9BBF - chains A and Z of the 8 polymer chains in the assembly; structure by electron microscopy, 3.60 A resolution.

[Chain A]
Name: ADP-ribosyltransferase binding component
From: Clostridioides difficile
UniProtKB: A8DS70 (A8DS70_CLODI); numbering as in UniProt (aligned over 43-876)
Amino-acid sequence (835 residues; numbered 42 to 876; the number before each row is that of its first residue):
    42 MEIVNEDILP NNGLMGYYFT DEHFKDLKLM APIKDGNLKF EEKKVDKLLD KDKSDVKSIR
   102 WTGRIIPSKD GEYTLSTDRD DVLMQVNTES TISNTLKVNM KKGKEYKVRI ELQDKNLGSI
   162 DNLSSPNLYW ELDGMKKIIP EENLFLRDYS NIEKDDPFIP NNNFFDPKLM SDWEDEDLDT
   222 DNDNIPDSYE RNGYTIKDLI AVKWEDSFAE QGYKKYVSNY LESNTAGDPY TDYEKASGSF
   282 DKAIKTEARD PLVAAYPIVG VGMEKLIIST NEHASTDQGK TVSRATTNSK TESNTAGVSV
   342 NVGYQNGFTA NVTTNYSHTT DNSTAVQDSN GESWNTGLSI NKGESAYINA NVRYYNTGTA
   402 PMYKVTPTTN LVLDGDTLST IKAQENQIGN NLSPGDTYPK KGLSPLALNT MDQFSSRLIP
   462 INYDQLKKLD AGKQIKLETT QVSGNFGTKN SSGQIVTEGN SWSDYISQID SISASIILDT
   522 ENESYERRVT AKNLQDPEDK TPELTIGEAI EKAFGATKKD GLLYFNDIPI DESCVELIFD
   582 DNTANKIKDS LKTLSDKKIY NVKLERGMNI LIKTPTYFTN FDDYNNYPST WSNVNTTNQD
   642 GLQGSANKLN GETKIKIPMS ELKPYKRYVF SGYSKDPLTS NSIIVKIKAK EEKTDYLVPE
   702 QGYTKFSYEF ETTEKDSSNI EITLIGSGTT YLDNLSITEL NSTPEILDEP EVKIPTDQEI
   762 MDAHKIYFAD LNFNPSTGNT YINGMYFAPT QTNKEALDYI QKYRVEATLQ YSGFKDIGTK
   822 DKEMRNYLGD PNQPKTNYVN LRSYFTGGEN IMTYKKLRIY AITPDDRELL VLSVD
Not modelled in the structure: 42-217, 317-379, 616-876
Sequence notes: initiating methionine (42)
Metal / ion sites: Ca2+ site 1: D222, D224, E231, N260, E263, D273; Ca2+ site 2: D222, D224, E231

[Chain Z]
Name: ADP-ribosyltransferase enzymatic component
From: Clostridioides difficile
UniProtKB: Q9KH42 (Q9KH42_CLODI); residues 50-463 here = UniProt positions 50-463
Amino-acid sequence (414 residues; row label = number of the first residue in the row):
    50 KAPIERPEDF LKDKEKAKEW ERKEAERIEQ KLERSEKEAL ESYKKDSVEI SKYSQTRNYF
   110 YDYQIEANSR EKEYKELRNA ISKNKIDKPM YVYYFESPEK FAFNKVIRTE NQNEISLEKF
   170 NEFKETIQNK LFKQDGFKDI SLYEPGKGDE KPTPLLMHLK LPRNTGMLPY TNTNNVSTLI
   230 EQGYSIKIDK IVRIVIDGKH YIKAEASVVS SLDFKDDVSK GDSWGKANYN DWSNKLTPNE
   290 LADVNDYMRG GYTAINNYLI SNGPVNNPNP ELDSKITNIE NALKREPIPT NLTVYRRSGP
   350 QEFGLTLTSP EYDFNKLENI DAFKSKWEGQ ALSYPNFIST SIGSVNMSAF AKRKIVLRIT
   410 IPKGSPGAYL SAIPGYAGEY EVLLNHGSKF KINKIDSYKD GTITKLIVDA TLIP
Not modelled in the structure: 50-51, 105-118, 261-463

[Interface between chain A and chain Z]
Contacting residue pairs (12; chain A residue first):
  L219(A) - L166(Z)  hydrophobic
  L219(A) - R242(Z)
  D220(A) - V241(Z)
  D220(A) - R242(Z)
  D220(A) - I243(Z)  hydrogen bond (backbone-backbone)
  T221(A) - I243(Z)
  T221(A) - V244(Z)  hydrogen bond (backbone-backbone)
  N223(A) - K61(Z)
  N223(A) - I243(Z)
  N223(A) - K252(Z)  hydrogen bond
  N491(A) - D62(Z)
  S492(A) - P56(Z)
Interface residues without a listed pair, chain A (8 interface residues in all): D218, D222
Interface residues without a listed pair, chain Z (12 interface residues in all): E54, F169, I240

[Overview]
8 residues of chain A face 12 of chain Z across their interface; the contacts include 3 hydrogen bonds. Polar
pairs include N223(A)-K252(Z), D220(A)-I243(Z) and T221(A)-V244(Z). The Ca2+ site 1 is built by D222(A),
D224(A), E231(A), N260(A), E263(A) and D273(A).
Here chain A is ADP-ribosyltransferase binding component and chain Z is ADP-ribosyltransferase enzymatic
component, both from Clostridioides difficile. Entry 9BBF (Structure of Clostridioides difficile Component A
(50-463) in Complex with a CDTb Oligomer) was determined by electron microscopy.
